PDB entry 8CF1 | electron microscopy, 1.82 A resolution | chains J and N of the 10 polymer chains in the assembly

[Chain J]
Molecule: Small ribosomal subunit protein uS10
From: Escherichia coli BW25113
UniProt: P0A7R5 (RS10_ECOLI); residue numbers follow UniProt; this construct covers 1-103
Sequence (103 residues; row label = number of the first residue in the row):
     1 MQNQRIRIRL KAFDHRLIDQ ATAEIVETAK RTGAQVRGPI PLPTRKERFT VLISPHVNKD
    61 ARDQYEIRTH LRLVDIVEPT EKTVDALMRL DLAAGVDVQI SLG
Not modelled in the structure: 1-4, 32-33, 103

[Chain N]
Molecule: Small ribosomal subunit protein uS14
From: Escherichia coli BW25113
UniProt: P0AG59 (RS14_ECOLI); residues 1-101 here = UniProt positions 1-101
Sequence (101 residues; row label = number of the first residue in the row):
     1 MAKQSMKARE VKRVALADKY FAKRAELKAI ISDVNASDED RWNAVLKLQT LPRDSSPSRQ
    61 RNRCRQTGRP HGFLRKFGLS RIKVREAAMR GEIPGLKKAS W
Not modelled in the structure: 1

[How chain J and chain N interact]
Pairs across the interface - 32 pairs, chain J then chain N:
  F13(J) with P94(N); G95(N)
  E47(J) with K76(N), salt bridge
  R48(J) with W101(N)
  F49(J) with K76(N); F77(N), hydrophobic; L96(N), hydrophobic
  V51(J) with L74(N), hydrophobic; R81(N)
  L52(J) with R81(N), hydrogen bond (backbone-side chain)
  I53(J) with R85(N)
  S54(J) with R81(N), hydrogen bond (backbone-side chain)
  P55(J) with R69(N); R81(N), hydrogen bond (backbone-side chain)
  D63(J) with R85(N), salt bridge; K98(N), salt bridge
  Q64(J) with K98(N); A99(N), hydrogen bond (backbone-backbone); W101(N)
  Y65(J) with R85(N); M89(N), hydrophobic; L96(N), hydrophobic; K97(N); K98(N); A99(N)
  E66(J) with G95(N); L96(N); K97(N), hydrogen bond (backbone-backbone); A99(N)
  I67(J) with F77(N), hydrophobic; G95(N); L96(N), hydrophobic
Interface residues without a listed pair, chain N (16 interface residues in all): I82, A88

[In short]
14 residues of chain J face 16 of chain N across their interface; the contacts include 5 hydrogen bonds and 3
salt bridges. Polar pairs include E47(J)-K76(N), D63(J)-R85(N) and D63(J)-K98(N).
Chain J is Small ribosomal subunit protein uS10 and chain N is Small ribosomal subunit protein uS14, both from
Escherichia coli BW25113; the structure, Tetracycline bound to the 30S head, was determined by electron
microscopy (same publication as 8CA7, 8CAI, 8CEP, 8CF8, 8CGI, 8CGJ, 8CGR and 8CGU).
